PDB entry 8GLN | electron microscopy, 2.20 A resolution | chains A and B of the 4 polymer chains in the assembly

Chain A:
Protein: Protein involved in gliding motility SprA
Source organism: Flavobacterium johnsoniae
Reference sequence: A0A1M5G5I4 (A0A1M5G5I4_FLAJO); residue numbers follow UniProt; this construct covers 1-2403
Amino-acid sequence (2403 residues; numbered 1 to 2403; the number before each row is that of its first residue):
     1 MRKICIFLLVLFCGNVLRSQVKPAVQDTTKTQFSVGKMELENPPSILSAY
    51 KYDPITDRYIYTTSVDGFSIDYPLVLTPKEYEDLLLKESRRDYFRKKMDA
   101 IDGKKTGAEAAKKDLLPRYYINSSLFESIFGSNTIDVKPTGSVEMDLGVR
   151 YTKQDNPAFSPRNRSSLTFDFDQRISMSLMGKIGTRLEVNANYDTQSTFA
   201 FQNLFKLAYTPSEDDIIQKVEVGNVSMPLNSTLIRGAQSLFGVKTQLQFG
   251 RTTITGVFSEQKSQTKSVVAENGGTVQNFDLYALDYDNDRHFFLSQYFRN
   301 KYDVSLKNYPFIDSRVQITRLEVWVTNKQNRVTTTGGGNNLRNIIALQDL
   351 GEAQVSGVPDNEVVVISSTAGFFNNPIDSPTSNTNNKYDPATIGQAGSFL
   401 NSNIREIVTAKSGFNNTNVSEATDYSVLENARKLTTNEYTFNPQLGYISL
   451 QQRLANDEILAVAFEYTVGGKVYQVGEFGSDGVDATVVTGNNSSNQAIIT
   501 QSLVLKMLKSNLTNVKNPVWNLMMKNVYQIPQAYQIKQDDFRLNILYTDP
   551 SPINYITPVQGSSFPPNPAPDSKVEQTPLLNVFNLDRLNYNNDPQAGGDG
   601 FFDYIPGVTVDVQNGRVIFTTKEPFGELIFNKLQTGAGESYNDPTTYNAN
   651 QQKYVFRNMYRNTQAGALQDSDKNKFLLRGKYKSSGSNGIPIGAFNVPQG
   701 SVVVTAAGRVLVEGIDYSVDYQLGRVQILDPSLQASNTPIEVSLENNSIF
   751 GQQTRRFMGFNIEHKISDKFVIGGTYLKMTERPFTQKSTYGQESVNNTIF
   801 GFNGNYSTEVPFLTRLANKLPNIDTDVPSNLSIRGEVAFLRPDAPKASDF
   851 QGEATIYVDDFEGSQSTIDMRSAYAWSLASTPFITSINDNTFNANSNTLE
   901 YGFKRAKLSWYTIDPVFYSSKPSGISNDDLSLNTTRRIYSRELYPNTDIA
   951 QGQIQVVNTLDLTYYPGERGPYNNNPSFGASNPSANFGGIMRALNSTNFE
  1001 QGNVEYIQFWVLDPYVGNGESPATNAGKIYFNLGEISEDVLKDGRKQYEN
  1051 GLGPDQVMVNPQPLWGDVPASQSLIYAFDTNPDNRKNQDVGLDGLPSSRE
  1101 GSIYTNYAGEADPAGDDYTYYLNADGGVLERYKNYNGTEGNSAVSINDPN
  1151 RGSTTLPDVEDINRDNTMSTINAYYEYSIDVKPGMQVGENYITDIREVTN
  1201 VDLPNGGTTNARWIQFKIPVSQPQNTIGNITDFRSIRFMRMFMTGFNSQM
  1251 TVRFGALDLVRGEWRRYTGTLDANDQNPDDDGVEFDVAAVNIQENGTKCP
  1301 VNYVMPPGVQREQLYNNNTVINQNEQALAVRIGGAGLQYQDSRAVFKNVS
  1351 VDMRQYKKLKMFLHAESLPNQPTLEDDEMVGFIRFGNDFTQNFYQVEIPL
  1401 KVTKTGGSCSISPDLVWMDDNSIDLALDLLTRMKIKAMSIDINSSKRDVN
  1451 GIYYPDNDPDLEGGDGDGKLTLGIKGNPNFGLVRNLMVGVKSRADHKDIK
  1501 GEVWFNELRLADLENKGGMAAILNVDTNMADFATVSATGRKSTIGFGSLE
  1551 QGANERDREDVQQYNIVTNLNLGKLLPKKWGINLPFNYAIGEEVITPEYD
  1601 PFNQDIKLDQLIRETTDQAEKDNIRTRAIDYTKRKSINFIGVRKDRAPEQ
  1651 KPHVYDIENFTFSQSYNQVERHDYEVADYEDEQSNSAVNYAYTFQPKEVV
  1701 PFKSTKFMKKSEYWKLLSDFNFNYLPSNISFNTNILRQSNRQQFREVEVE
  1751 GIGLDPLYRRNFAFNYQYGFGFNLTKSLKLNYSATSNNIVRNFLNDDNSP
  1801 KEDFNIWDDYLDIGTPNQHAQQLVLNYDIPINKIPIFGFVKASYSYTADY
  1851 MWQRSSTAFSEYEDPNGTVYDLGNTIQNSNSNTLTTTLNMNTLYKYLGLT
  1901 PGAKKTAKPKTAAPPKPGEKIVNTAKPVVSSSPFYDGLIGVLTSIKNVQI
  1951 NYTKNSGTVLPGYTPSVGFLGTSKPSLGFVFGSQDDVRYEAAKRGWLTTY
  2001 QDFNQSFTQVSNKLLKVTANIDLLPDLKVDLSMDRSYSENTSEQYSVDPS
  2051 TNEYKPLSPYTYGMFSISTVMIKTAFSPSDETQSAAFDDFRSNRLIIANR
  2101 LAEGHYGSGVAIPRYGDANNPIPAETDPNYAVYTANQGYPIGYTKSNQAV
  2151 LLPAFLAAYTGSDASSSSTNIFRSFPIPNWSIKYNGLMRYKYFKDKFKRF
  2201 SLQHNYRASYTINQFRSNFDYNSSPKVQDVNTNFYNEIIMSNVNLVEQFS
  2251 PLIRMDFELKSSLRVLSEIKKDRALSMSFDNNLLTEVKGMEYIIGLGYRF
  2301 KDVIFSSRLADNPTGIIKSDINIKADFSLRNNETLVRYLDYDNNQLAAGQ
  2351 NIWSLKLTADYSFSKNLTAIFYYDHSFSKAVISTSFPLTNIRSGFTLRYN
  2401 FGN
Disordered / not traced: 1-128, 1697-1720, 1893-1940, 2306-2315, 2402-2403
Ligand contacts: Lauryl Maltose Neopentyl Glycol (LMN): V143, E144, M145, I2317, F2363, S2364, K2365, N2366, L2367, L2397, Y2399

Chain B:
Protein: Peptidyl-prolyl cis-trans isomerase
Source organism: Flavobacterium johnsoniae
Reference sequence: A5F9W9 (A5F9W9_FLAJ1); numbering as in UniProt (aligned over 1-176)
Amino-acid sequence (176 residues; numbered 1 to 176; the number before each row is that of its first residue):
     1 MKQLLTALLSLTLFISCSKDKDEVKDYTAENEKEIVDYLAQNNLTAQRTN
    51 SGLYYIITKEGSSESEGENPGEEENTGEGENTEENENDGHPTLNSNITVI
   101 YKGYFTNGKVFDESTEGVSYSLRTLIPGWKEGIPLLKSGGEIQLFVPAHL
   151 GYGSNGNKTVPGGAVLIFEITLVSVN
Disordered / not traced: 1-21, 63-89

Interface between chain A and chain B:
Residue-residue contacts - 47 pairs, chain A then chain B:
  Q395(A) with N96(B); S121(B), hydrogen bond
  A396(A) with N176(B)
  E2103(A) with V24(B)
  G2104(A) with S154(B); N155(B)
  H2105(A) with Y152(B); G153(B); S154(B), hydrogen bond (backbone-backbone)
  G2107(A) with V24(B); K25(B); D26(B); S154(B), hydrogen bond (backbone-side chain)
  S2108(A) with V24(B)
  G2109(A) with D26(B); T28(B)
  V2110(A) with T28(B); H149(B)
  D2127(A) with N94(B), hydrogen bond
  N2129(A) with R123(B)
  Y2221(A) with G156(B); N157(B); K158(B)
  N2222(A) with N157(B)
  S2223(A) with F111(B), hydrogen bond (side chain-backbone); D112(B), hydrogen bond; Y152(B), hydrogen bond (backbone-side chain); T159(B)
  S2224(A) with D112(B); Y120(B); Y152(B), hydrogen bond (backbone-side chain)
  P2225(A) with Y101(B); D112(B); Y120(B); L125(B); I126(B), hydrogen bond (backbone-backbone); W129(B), hydrophobic; Y152(B)
  K2226(A) with T124(B), hydrogen bond; L125(B)
  V2227(A) with T124(B), hydrogen bond (backbone-backbone); L125(B); I126(B), hydrophobic; Y152(B), hydrophobic
  Q2228(A) with R123(B); T124(B), hydrogen bond (backbone-backbone); K130(B), hydrogen bond
Interface residues without a listed pair, chain A (23 interface residues in all): A391, Y2106, P2128, E2237
Interface residues without a listed pair, chain B (28 interface residues in all): G151

In short:
23 residues of chain A and 28 residues of chain B are in contact, with 13 hydrogen bonds. Polar pairs include
Q395(A)-S121(B), G2107(A)-S154(B) and D2127(A)-N94(B). Ligands of chain A: Lauryl Maltose Neopentyl Glycol.
Here chain A is Protein involved in gliding motility SprA and chain B is Peptidyl-prolyl cis-trans isomerase,
both from Flavobacterium johnsoniae. Entry 8GLN (The Type 9 Secretion System in vivo assembled, RemZ substrate
bound complex - conformation 2) was determined by electron microscopy.
